Entry 1CQ6 (X-ray diffraction, 2.70 A resolution); this record covers chain A.

== Chain A ==
Molecule: Aspartate aminotransferase
From: Escherichia coli
Notes: EC 2.6.1.1
UniProt: P00509 (AAT_ECOLI); the construct has insertions or renumbered stretches relative to UniProt, so the offset changes along the chain: 5-64 = UniProt 1-60; 66-126 = UniProt 61-121; 133-152 = UniProt 123-142; 154-231 = UniProt 143-220; 1 more segments
Sequence (396 residues; each row starts with the number of its first residue; note: 9 numbers in that range are skipped by the numbering (no residue carries them; nothing is unmodelled there)):
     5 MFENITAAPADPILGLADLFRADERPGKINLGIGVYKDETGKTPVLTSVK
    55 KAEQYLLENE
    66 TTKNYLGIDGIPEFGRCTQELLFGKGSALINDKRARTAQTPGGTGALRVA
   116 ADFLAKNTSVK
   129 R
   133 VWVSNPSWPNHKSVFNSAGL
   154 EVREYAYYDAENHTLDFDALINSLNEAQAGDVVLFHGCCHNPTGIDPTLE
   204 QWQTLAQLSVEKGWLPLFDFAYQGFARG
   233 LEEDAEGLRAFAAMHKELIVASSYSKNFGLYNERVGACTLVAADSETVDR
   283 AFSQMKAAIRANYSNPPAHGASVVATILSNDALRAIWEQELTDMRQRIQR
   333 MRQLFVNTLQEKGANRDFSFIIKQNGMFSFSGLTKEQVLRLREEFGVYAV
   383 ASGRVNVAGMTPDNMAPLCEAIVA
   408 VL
Small-molecule neighbours: PY4 (2-[O-phosphonopyridoxyl]-amino- butyric acid): Ile-17, Gly-38, Tyr-70, Gly-107, Gly-108, Thr-109, Trp-140, His-189, Asn-194, Asp-222, Ala-224, Tyr-225, Ser-255, Ser-257, Lys-258, Arg-266, Phe-360, Arg-386
UniProt features mapped onto this chain:
  - binding site (L-aspartate): Gly-38, Trp-140, Asn-194, Arg-386
  - modified residue: Lys-258 (N6-(pyridoxal phosphate)lysine)

== Summary ==
Bound to chain A: compound PY4. From UniProt: 4 L-aspartate-binding residues.
Chain A is Aspartate aminotransferase (Escherichia coli); the structure, Aspartate aminotransferase complex
with C4-pyridoxal-5P-phosphate, was determined by X-ray diffraction, deposited together with 1C9C, 1CQ7 and
1CQ8.
